4YVS - chains A and B of the 15 polymer chains in the assembly; structure by X-ray diffraction, 3.65 A resolution.

# Chain A
Protein: Capsid protein VP1
From: Enterovirus A71
UniProt: F6KTB0 (F6KTB0_9ENTO); residues 1-297 here correspond to UniProt positions 566-862 (UniProt number = residue number + 565)
Chain sequence (297 residues; numbered 1 to 297; the number before each row is that of its first residue):
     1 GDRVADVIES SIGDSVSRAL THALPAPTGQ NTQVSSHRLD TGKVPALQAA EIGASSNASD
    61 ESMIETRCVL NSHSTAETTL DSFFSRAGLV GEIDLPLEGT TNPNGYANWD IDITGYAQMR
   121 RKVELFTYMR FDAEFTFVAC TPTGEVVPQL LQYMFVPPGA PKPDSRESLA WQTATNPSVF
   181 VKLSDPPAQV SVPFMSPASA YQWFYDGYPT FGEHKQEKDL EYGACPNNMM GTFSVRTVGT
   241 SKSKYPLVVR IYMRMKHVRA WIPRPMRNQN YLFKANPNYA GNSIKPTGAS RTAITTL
Unresolved in the structure: 1-71

# Chain B
Protein: Capsid protein VP3
From: Enterovirus A71
UniProt: F6KTB0 (F6KTB0_9ENTO); residues 1-242 here correspond to UniProt positions 324-565 (UniProt number = residue number + 323)
Chain sequence (242 residues; each row starts with the number of its first residue):
     1 GFPTELKPGT NQFLTTDDGV SAPILPNFHP TPCIHIPGEV RNLLELCQVE TILEVNNVPT
    61 NATSLMERLR FPVSAQAGKG ELCAVFRADP GRSGPWQSTL LGQLCGYYTQ WSGSLEVTFM
   121 FTGSFMATGK MLIAYTPPGG PLPKDRATAM LGTHVIWDFG LQSSVTLVIP WISNTHYRAH
   181 ARDGVFDYYT TGLVSIWYQT NYVVPIGAPN TAYIIALAAA QKNFTMQLCK DASDILQTGT
   241 IQ
Unresolved in the structure: 177-189, 238-242
Differences from the reference sequence: engineered mutation Gln227 (Lys550 in F6KTB0)
What the authors report for this chain:
  - conformationally variable residues (order/disorder transition): Tyr177 to Tyr189

# Interface between chain A and chain B
Contacting residue pairs - 124 pairs, chain A then chain B:
  His73(A) - Thr225(B)
  His73(A) - Gln227(B)  hydrogen bond
  Ser74(A) - Thr225(B)
  Thr75(A) - Asn42(B)  hydrogen bond (backbone-side chain)
  Thr75(A) - Leu44(B)
  Glu77(A) - Tyr108(B)  hydrogen bond (backbone-side chain)
  Glu77(A) - Gln227(B)
  Thr78(A) - Asn42(B)  hydrogen bond
  Thr78(A) - Leu43(B)  hydrogen bond (backbone-backbone)
  Thr78(A) - Leu44(B)
  Thr78(A) - Tyr108(B)
  Thr78(A) - Met226(B)
  Thr79(A) - Asn42(B)
  Leu80(A) - Val40(B)
  Leu80(A) - Arg41(B)
  Leu80(A) - Leu43(B)  hydrophobic
  Phe83(A) - Leu43(B)  hydrophobic
  Phe83(A) - Tyr107(B)  hydrophobic
  Phe83(A) - Tyr108(B)
  Arg86(A) - Thr15(B)
  Arg86(A) - Cys229(B)  hydrogen bond
  Ala87(A) - Thr15(B)  hydrogen bond (backbone-backbone)
  Thr114(A) - Leu236(B)
  Tyr116(A) - Asp231(B)  hydrogen bond
  Ala117(A) - Leu236(B)
  Gln118(A) - Asp231(B)
  Gln118(A) - Ala232(B)
  Arg120(A) - Leu236(B)
  Arg120(A) - Gln237(B)
  Arg121(A) - Gln103(B)
  Arg121(A) - Tyr107(B)  hydrogen bond
  Arg121(A) - Asp234(B)
  Lys122(A) - Tyr107(B)
  Lys122(A) - Asp231(B)  salt bridge
  Leu125(A) - Leu46(B)  hydrophobic
  Leu125(A) - Leu104(B)  hydrophobic
  Phe126(A) - Val40(B)  hydrophobic
  Arg130(A) - Pro30(B)
  Arg130(A) - Thr31(B)  hydrogen bond (side chain-backbone)
  Glu134(A) - Ser21(B)  hydrogen bond
  Thr136(A) - Phe13(B)
  Val138(A) - Phe13(B)  hydrophobic
  Phe155(A) - Ile24(B)  hydrophobic
  Pro177(A) - Ile24(B)
  Pro177(A) - Leu25(B)  hydrophobic
  Pro186(A) - Asn11(B)
  Gln189(A) - Ser21(B)
  Val190(A) - Ala22(B)
  Val190(A) - Ile24(B)  hydrophobic
  Ser191(A) - Ser21(B)  hydrogen bond
  Ser191(A) - Ala22(B)  hydrogen bond (backbone-backbone)
  Ser191(A) - Pro23(B)
  Ser191(A) - Ile24(B)  hydrogen bond (backbone-backbone)
  Val192(A) - Ile24(B)  hydrophobic
  Pro193(A) - Phe28(B)  hydrophobic
  Phe194(A) - Phe28(B)
  Phe194(A) - Pro30(B)
  Phe194(A) - Thr31(B)
  Met195(A) - Leu25(B)  hydrophobic
  Ser196(A) - Thr31(B)  hydrogen bond (backbone-side chain)
  Pro197(A) - Thr31(B)
  Ala198(A) - Thr31(B)  hydrogen bond (backbone-side chain)
  Ser199(A) - Pro32(B)  hydrogen bond (side chain-backbone)
  Ser199(A) - Cys33(B)
  Ser199(A) - Ile34(B)  hydrogen bond (side chain-backbone)
  Phe233(A) - Ile24(B)  hydrophobic
  Arg254(A) - Asp17(B)  hydrogen bond (side chain-backbone)
  Arg254(A) - Asp18(B)  salt bridge
  Arg254(A) - Gly19(B)
  Lys256(A) - Asp18(B)  salt bridge
  Lys256(A) - Gly19(B)  hydrogen bond (side chain-backbone)
  Arg259(A) - Cys33(B)  hydrogen bond
  Arg259(A) - Glu39(B)  salt bridge
  Arg259(A) - Arg41(B)
  Ala260(A) - Glu39(B)
  Ala260(A) - Val40(B)
  Trp261(A) - Ile36(B)  hydrogen bond (side chain-backbone)
  Trp261(A) - Pro37(B)
  Trp261(A) - Gly38(B)
  Trp261(A) - Glu39(B)
  Ile262(A) - Pro37(B)
  Ile262(A) - Gly38(B)
  Pro263(A) - Gly38(B)
  Pro263(A) - Leu46(B)  hydrophobic
  Met266(A) - Leu100(B)  hydrophobic
  Met266(A) - Leu104(B)  hydrophobic
  Met266(A) - Tyr107(B)  hydrophobic
  Arg267(A) - Asp234(B)
  Gln269(A) - Asp234(B)
  Asn270(A) - Asp234(B)
  Asn270(A) - Ile235(B)
  Tyr271(A) - Ile235(B)
  Tyr271(A) - Gln237(B)
  Leu272(A) - Gln237(B)  hydrogen bond (backbone-side chain)
  Phe273(A) - Gln237(B)
  Lys274(A) - Gln237(B)
  Ile284(A) - Leu65(B)  hydrophobic
  Pro286(A) - Pro59(B)  hydrophobic
  Pro286(A) - Arg68(B)
  Thr287(A) - Glu54(B)  hydrogen bond
  Thr287(A) - Ser98(B)
  Thr287(A) - Gln103(B)
  Gly288(A) - Arg68(B)
  Gly288(A) - Gln97(B)
  Ala289(A) - Asn57(B)  hydrogen bond (backbone-side chain)
  Ala289(A) - Arg68(B)  hydrogen bond (backbone-side chain)
  Ala289(A) - Gln97(B)  hydrogen bond (backbone-side chain)
  Ser290(A) - Asn57(B)
  Ser290(A) - Pro59(B)
  Ser290(A) - Arg68(B)  hydrogen bond
  Arg291(A) - Val55(B)  hydrogen bond (side chain-backbone)
  Arg291(A) - Asn57(B)
  Arg291(A) - Val85(B)  hydrogen bond (side chain-backbone)
  Ile294(A) - Val55(B)
  Ile294(A) - Asn56(B)
  Ile294(A) - Cys83(B)
  Ile294(A) - Ala84(B)  hydrophobic
  Ile294(A) - Val85(B)
  Thr295(A) - Leu82(B)
  Thr295(A) - Cys83(B)
  Thr295(A) - Val85(B)
  Leu297(A) - Arg87(B)
  Leu297(A) - Leu142(B)  hydrophobic
  Leu297(A) - Leu193(B)  hydrophobic
Also at the interface, not in a pair above, chain A (70 interface residues in all): Tyr128, Pro187, Ala200, Tyr252, Asn268, Lys285, Thr296
Also at the interface, not in a pair above, chain B (64 interface residues in all): Thr16, Val20, Ala62, Ser93, Gly94, Leu228
The authors on this interface:
  - interface residues, chain B: Leu25(B)

# Summary
The interface between chain A and chain B involves 70 residues on one side and 64 on the other; the contacts
include 30 hydrogen bonds and 4 salt bridges. Among the polar pairs are Lys122(A)-Asp231(B),
Arg254(A)-Asp18(B) and Lys256(A)-Asp18(B). The paper reports the interface residue Leu25(B); conformational
variability at Tyr177(B).
Here chain A is Capsid protein VP1 and chain B is Capsid protein VP3, both from Enterovirus A71. Entry 4YVS
(crystal structure of the virus-like particle of a c4 strain EV71) was determined by X-ray diffraction,
deposited together with 4YVW.
